Entry 7ASL (electron microscopy, 4.50 A resolution (low resolution: residue-level contacts below are approximate; hydrogen-bond / salt-bridge calls are withheld)); this record covers chains A and H of the 18 polymer chains in the assembly.

[Chain A (and H)]
Protein: Gag protein
Organism: Human immunodeficiency virus 1
Notes: chain H of this document is another copy of the same molecule, construct and numbering; everything in this record applies to it too
UniProtKB: C9DXR6 (C9DXR6_9HIV1); residues 143-377 here correspond to UniProt positions 12-246 (UniProt number = residue number - 131)
Chain sequence (235 residues; row label = number of the first residue in the row):
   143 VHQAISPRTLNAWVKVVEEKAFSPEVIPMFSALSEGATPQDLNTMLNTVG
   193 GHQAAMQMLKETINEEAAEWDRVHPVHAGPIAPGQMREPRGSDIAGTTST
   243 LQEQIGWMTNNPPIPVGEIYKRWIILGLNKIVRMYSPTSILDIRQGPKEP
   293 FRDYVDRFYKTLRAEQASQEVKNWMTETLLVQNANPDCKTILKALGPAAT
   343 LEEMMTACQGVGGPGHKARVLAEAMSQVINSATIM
Disulfides: C330-C350
Differences from the reference sequence: engineered mutation I371 (Thr240 in C9DXR6)

[How chain A and chain H interact]
Contacting residue pairs (28; chain A residue first):
  E211(A) with N189(H)
  R214(A) with Q182(H); N185(H); T186(H)
  R275(A) with R305(H)
  Y277(A) with R305(H)
  S278(A) with R305(H)
  D284(A) with R294(H)
  R286(A) with M347(H); Q351(H)
  Q287(A) with Q351(H)
  P289(A) with P292(H); Q351(H); V353(H)
  N325(A) with Q351(H)
  A326(A) with Q351(H)
  D329(A) with G355(H); P356(H); G357(H)
  V362(A) with A360(H)
  L363(A) with A360(H); L363(H)
  A366(A) with A364(H)
  M367(A) with M367(H)
  V370(A) with S368(H)
  T375(A) with M377(H)
  I376(A) with M377(H)
  M377(A) with M377(H)
Also at the interface, not in a pair above, chain A (22 interface residues in all): K290, P328
Also at the interface, not in a pair above, chain H (24 interface residues in all): G238, T348, G352, G354, H358

[Summary]
22 residues of chain A and 24 residues of chain H are in contact.
Chain A and chain H are both Gag protein (Human immunodeficiency virus 1); the structure, HIV-1 Gag immature
lattice. GagSP1T8I, was determined by electron microscopy (same publication as 7ASH).
